9KET - chains G and J of the 10 polymer chains in the assembly; structure by electron microscopy, 3.46 A resolution.

[Chain G]
Molecule: Template strand DNA
Sequence (76 nucleotides; numbered 1 to 76; the number before each row is that of its first residue):
     1 TGCATCCGTG AGTCGAGGGT AATAAGGCAG ATGAGATGAA GGCGCCGAAG GGCGTAAATG
    61 AACGCCGGGT GAACCC
Unresolved in the structure: 54-76

[Chain J]
Molecule: Possible two component system response transcriptional positive regulator PhoP
From: Mycobacterium tuberculosis H37Rv
UniProtKB: P71814 (P71814_MYCTU); the construct has insertions or renumbered stretches relative to UniProt, so the offset changes along the chain: -22 to 36 = UniProt 1-59; 60-247 = UniProt 60-247
Chain sequence (270 residues; row label = number of the first residue in the row; numbers below 1 keep their minus sign (Met-22 is residue -22)):
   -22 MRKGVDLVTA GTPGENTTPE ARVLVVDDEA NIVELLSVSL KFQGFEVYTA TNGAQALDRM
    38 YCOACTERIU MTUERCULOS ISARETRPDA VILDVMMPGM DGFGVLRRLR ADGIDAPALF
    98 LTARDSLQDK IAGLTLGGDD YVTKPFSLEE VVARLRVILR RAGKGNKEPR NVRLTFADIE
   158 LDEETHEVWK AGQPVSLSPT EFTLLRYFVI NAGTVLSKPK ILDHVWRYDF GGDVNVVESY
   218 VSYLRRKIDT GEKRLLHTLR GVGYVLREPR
Unresolved in the structure: -22 to 148
Construct notes: insertion (37-59)
Modified / non-standard residues: PYL (pyrrolysine) at position 40, PYL (pyrrolysine) at position 56; Sec47, Sec50, Sec54 (selenocysteine)

[How chain G and chain J interact]
Pairs across the interface (14; chain G residue first):
  DA34(G) - Gly238(J)  phosphate contact
  DG35(G) - Lys195(J)  salt bridge to the phosphate
  DG35(G) - Glu215(J)  base contact
  DG35(G) - Leu236(J)  phosphate contact
  DG35(G) - Arg237(J)  phosphate contact
  DG35(G) - Gly238(J)  hydrogen bond to the phosphate
  DA36(G) - Asn212(J)  hydrogen bond to the base
  DA36(G) - Glu215(J)  phosphate contact
  DA36(G) - Arg231(J)  salt bridge to the phosphate
  DA36(G) - Thr235(J)  hydrogen bond to the phosphate
  DT37(G) - Asn212(J)  hydrogen bond to the base
  DT37(G) - Arg222(J)  salt bridge to the phosphate
  DT37(G) - Arg223(J)  phosphate contact
  DG38(G) - Asn212(J)  base contact
Other interface residues (no listed pair), chain J (13 interface residues in all): Val239, Gly240, Tyr241

[Summary]
Chain G and chain J form an interface of 5 and 13 residues respectively, with 4 hydrogen bonds and 3 salt
bridges. Polar pairs include DA36(G)-Asn212(J), DT37(G)-Asn212(J) and DG35(G)-Gly238(J).
Here chain G is Template strand DNA and chain J is Possible two component system response transcriptional
positive regulator PhoP (Mycobacterium tuberculosis H37Rv). Entry 9KET (Cryo-EM structure of Mycobacterium
tuberculosis transcription activation complex with two PhoP molecules(composite map)) was determined by
electron microscopy, deposited together with 9JI2, 9KEU and 9KEV.
